PDB entry 8G3B | electron microscopy, 3.50 A resolution | chains B and C of the 5 polymer chains in the assembly

Chain B (and C):
Name: Bacitracin export ATP-binding protein BceA
Organism: Bacillus subtilis subsp. subtilis str. 168
Notes: chain C of this document is another copy of the same molecule, construct and numbering; everything in this record applies to it too
Reference sequence: O34697 (BCEA_BACSU); residues 2-253 here = UniProt positions 2-253
Sequence (261 residues; row label = number of the first residue in the row; numbers below 1 keep their minus sign (Met-7 is residue -7)):
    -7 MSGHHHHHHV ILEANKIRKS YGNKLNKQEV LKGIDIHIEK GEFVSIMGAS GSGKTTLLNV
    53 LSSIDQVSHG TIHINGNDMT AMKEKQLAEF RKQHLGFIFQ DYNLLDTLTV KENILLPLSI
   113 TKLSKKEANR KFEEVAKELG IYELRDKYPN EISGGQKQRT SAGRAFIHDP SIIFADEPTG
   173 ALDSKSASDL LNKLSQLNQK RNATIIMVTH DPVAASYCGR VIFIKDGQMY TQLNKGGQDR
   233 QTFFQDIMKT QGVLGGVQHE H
Unresolved in the structure: -7 to 2, 247-253
Differences from the reference sequence: expression tag (-7 to 1)
What the authors report for this chain:
  - mutagenesis - Y13A: decreased catalytic activity

Interface between chain B and chain C:
Pairs across the interface - 5 pairs, chain B then chain C:
  Gln92(B) with Ser176(C)
  Asp93(B) with Asp175(C); Ser176(C), hydrogen bond (side chain-backbone)
  Ala173(B) with Val205(C), hydrophobic
  Ser176(B) with Gln237(C)
Other interface residues (no listed pair), chain B (8 interface residues in all): Gly172, Leu174, Asp175, Asp203
Other interface residues (no listed pair), chain C (7 interface residues in all): Gln233, Phe236, Met240

Summary:
The interface between chain B and chain C involves 8 residues on one side and 7 on the other, with 1 hydrogen
bond. Its one hydrogen-bonded contact is Asp93(B)-Ser176(C). From the paper: Y13A of chain B reduces catalytic
activity.
Chain B and chain C are both Bacitracin export ATP-binding protein BceA (Bacillus subtilis subsp. subtilis
str. 168); the structure, BceAB-S nucleotide free TM state 2, was determined by electron microscopy, deposited
together with 8G3A, 8G3F, 8G3L, 8G4C and 8G4D.
